4YT3 - chain A; structure by X-ray diffraction, 1.80 A resolution.

[Chain A]
Protein: Cytochrome P450(MEG)
From: Bacillus megaterium
Notes: EC 1.14.99.-, 1.14.15.8
UniProt: Q06069 (CPXM_BACME); residue numbers follow UniProt; this construct covers 1-410
Amino-acid sequence (410 residues; numbered 1 to 410; the number before each row is that of its first residue):
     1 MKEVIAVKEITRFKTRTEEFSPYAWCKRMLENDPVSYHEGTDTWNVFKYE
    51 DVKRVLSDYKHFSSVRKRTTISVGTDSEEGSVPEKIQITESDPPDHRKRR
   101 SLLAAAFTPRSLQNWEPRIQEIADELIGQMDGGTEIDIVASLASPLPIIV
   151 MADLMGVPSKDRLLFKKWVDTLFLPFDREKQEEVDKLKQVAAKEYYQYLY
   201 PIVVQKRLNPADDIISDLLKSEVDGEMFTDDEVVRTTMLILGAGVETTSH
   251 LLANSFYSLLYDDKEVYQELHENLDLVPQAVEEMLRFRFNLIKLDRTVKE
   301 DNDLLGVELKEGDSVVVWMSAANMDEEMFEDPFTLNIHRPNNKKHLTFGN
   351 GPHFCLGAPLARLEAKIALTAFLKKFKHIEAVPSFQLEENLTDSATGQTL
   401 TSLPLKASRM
Not modelled in the structure: 1-3, 68-81, 132, 177-180
Swiss-Prot annotation at these positions:
  - binding site (heme): C355
  - mutagenesis: S394 (S394I: 30% of 15-beta hydroxylation activity (for progesterone)), A395 (A395L: 40% of 15-beta hydroxylation activity (for progesterone)), T396 (T396R: Loss of 15-beta hydroxylation activity (for progesterone and deoxycorticosterone)), G397 (G397P: Loss of 15-beta hydroxylation activity (for progesterone)), Q398 (Q398S: 30% of 15-beta hydroxylation activity (for progesterone))
Metal / ion sites: heme Fe near C355 (its only coordinating residue here)
Ligand contacts: heme (HEM): I88, T89, H96, R100, L103, F107, M151, I240, A243, G244, T247, T248, L251, L285, F289, I292, L294, R296, M319, T347, F348, G349, P352, H353, F354, C355, L356, G357, L360, A361

[Summary]
Bound to chain A: heme. From UniProt: heme-binding residue C355 and 5 mutagenesis sites.
Chain A is Cytochrome P450(MEG) (Bacillus megaterium); the structure, CYP106A2, was determined by X-ray
diffraction (same publication as 5IKI).
